7SN9 - chains g and U of the 42 polymer chains in the assembly; structure by electron microscopy, 3.50 A resolution.

[Chain g (and U)]
Name: Flagellin A
Organism: Sinorhizobium meliloti
Notes: chain U of this document is another copy of the same molecule, construct and numbering; everything in this record applies to it too
UniProt: P13118 (FLAA_RHIML); residue numbers follow UniProt; this construct covers 1-395
Amino-acid sequence (395 residues; numbered 1 to 395; the number before each row is that of its first residue):
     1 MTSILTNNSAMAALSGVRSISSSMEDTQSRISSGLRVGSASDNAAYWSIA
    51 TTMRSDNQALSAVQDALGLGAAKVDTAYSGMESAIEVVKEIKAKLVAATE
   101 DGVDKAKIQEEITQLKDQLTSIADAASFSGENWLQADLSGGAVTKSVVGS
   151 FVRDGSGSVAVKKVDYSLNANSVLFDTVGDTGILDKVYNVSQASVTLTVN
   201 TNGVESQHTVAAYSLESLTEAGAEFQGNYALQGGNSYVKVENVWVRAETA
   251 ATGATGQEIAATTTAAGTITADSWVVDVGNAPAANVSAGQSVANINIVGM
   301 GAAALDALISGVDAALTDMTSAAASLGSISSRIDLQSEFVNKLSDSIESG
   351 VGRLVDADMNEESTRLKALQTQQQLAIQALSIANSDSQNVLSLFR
Disordered / not traced: 1
Differences from the reference sequence: conflict Gly-16 (Thr in P13118), Val-17 (Leu in P13118)

[Interface between chain g and chain U]
Pairs across the interface (55):
  Ile-31(g) / Phe-394(U)  hydrophobic
  Leu-35(g) / Leu-5(U)  hydrophobic
  Tyr-78(g) / Ser-39(U)  hydrogen bond
  Tyr-78(g) / Ala-40(U)  hydrogen bond (side chain-backbone)
  Glu-82(g) / Ser-39(U)
  Lys-89(g) / Ser-55(U)
  Lys-89(g) / Gln-58(U)
  Lys-92(g) / Ser-55(U)  hydrogen bond
  Lys-92(g) / Asp-56(U)  salt bridge
  Lys-92(g) / Arg-153(U)
  Ala-93(g) / Ala-62(U)
  Val-96(g) / Ala-59(U)
  Val-96(g) / Ala-62(U)  hydrophobic
  Ala-97(g) / Ala-62(U)
  Thr-99(g) / Val-148(U)
  Thr-99(g) / Val-161(U)
  Thr-99(g) / Lys-163(U)
  Glu-100(g) / Ala-66(U)
  Glu-100(g) / Leu-69(U)
  Glu-100(g) / Lys-73(U)  salt bridge
  Glu-100(g) / Ser-146(U)
  Glu-100(g) / Val-148(U)
  Asp-101(g) / Glu-131(U)
  Asp-101(g) / Ser-146(U)
  Gly-102(g) / Ser-129(U)
  Gly-102(g) / Glu-131(U)  hydrogen bond (backbone-side chain)
  Val-103(g) / Leu-69(U)  hydrophobic
  Gln-192(g) / Ser-158(U)
  Asp-306(g) / Val-161(U)
  Ser-310(g) / Val-159(U)
  Asp-313(g) / Arg-153(U)  salt bridge
  Asp-313(g) / Val-159(U)
  Leu-316(g) / Ser-55(U)
  Thr-320(g) / Ser-48(U)
  Ala-323(g) / Trp-47(U)  hydrophobic
  Ala-324(g) / Ala-44(U)  hydrophobic
  Ala-324(g) / Trp-47(U)
  Asn-341(g) / Arg-18(U)  hydrogen bond
  Lys-342(g) / Ser-15(U)
  Asp-345(g) / Met-11(U)
  Glu-348(g) / Met-11(U)
  Gly-352(g) / Thr-6(U)
  Asp-356(g) / Ser-3(U)
  Asp-356(g) / Leu-5(U)
  Asp-356(g) / Thr-6(U)  hydrogen bond
  Ala-357(g) / Thr-2(U)
  Asp-358(g) / Thr-2(U)  hydrogen bond (side chain-backbone)
  Asp-358(g) / Ser-3(U)
  Met-359(g) / Thr-2(U)  hydrogen bond (backbone-backbone)
  Met-359(g) / Ile-4(U)  hydrophobic
  Asn-360(g) / Thr-2(U)
  Asn-360(g) / Val-390(U)
  Asn-360(g) / Leu-393(U)
  Ser-363(g) / Leu-393(U)
  Ser-363(g) / Phe-394(U)
Other interface residues (no listed pair), chain g (43 interface residues in all): Ser-33, Gly-34, Ile-85, Glu-90, Gly-327, Ser-331, Glu-338, Ser-349, Lys-367, Gln-370
Other interface residues (no listed pair), chain U (40 interface residues in all): Ser-41, Thr-51, Arg-54, Val-63, Val-147, Phe-151, Arg-395

[Summary]
43 residues of chain g and 40 residues of chain U are in contact, with 8 hydrogen bonds and 3 salt bridges.
Among the polar pairs are Lys-92(g)/Asp-56(U), Glu-100(g)/Lys-73(U) and Asp-313(g)/Arg-153(U).
Both chains are Flagellin A (Sinorhizobium meliloti). Entry 7SN9 (Cryo-EM structure of the Sinorhizobium
meliloti flagellar filament) was determined by electron microscopy, deposited together with 7SN4, 7SN7, 7SQD
and 7SQJ.
